PDB entry 5C2W | X-ray diffraction, 3.20 A resolution | chains A and E of the 6 polymer chains in the assembly

Chain A:
Protein: Hydrazine synthase alpha subunit
From: Candidatus Kuenenia stuttgartiensis
UniProt: Q1Q0T2 (Q1Q0T2_9BACT); residues 28-809 here = UniProt positions 28-809
Sequence (782 residues; numbered 28 to 809; the number before each row is that of its first residue):
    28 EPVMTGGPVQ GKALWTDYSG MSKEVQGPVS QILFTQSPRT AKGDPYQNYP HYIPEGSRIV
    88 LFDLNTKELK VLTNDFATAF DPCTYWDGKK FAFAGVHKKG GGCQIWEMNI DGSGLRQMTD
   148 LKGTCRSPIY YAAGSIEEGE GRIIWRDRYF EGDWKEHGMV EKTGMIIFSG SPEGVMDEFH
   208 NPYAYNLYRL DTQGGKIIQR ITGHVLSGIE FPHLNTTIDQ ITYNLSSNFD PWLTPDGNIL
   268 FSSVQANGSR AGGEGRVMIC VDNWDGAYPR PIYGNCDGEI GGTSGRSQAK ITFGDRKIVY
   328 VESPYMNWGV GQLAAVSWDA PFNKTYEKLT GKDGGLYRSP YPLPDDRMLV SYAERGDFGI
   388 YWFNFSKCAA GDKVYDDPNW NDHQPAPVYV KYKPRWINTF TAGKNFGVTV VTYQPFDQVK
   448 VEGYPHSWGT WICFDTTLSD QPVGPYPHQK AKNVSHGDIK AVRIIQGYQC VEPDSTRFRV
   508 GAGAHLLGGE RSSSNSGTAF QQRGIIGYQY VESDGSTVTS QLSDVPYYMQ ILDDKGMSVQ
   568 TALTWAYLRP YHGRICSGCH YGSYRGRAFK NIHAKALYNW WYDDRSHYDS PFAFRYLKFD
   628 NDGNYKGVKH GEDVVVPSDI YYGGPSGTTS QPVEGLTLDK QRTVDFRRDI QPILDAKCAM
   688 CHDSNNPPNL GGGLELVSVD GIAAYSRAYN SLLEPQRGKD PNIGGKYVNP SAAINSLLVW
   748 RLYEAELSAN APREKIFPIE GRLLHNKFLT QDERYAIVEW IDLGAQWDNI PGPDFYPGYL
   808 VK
Disordered / not traced: 176-177, 643-653, 809
UniProt features mapped onto this chain:
  - binding site (Zn(2+)): Cys303, His587
  - binding site (heme): Cys583, Cys586, Tyr591, Cys685, Cys688, His689, His772
Covalently attached groups: heme c (HEC) linked to Cys583, Cys586, Cys685
Ion coordination: Zn2+: Cys303, His587 (together with heme c); Ca2+ site 1: Phe385, Asp403, Asp404, Trp407, Asp409; heme c Fe site 1 near Tyr591 (its only coordinating residue here); heme c Fe site 2: His689, His772; Ca2+ site 2: Asp795, Ile797, Gly799, Asp801
Ligand contacts:
  - trimethyl glycine (BET), molecule 1: Gly83, Ser84, Arg85, Asn101, Phe103, Ala104, Lys125, Trp407
  - trimethyl glycine (BET), molecule 2: Tyr537, Tyr632, Gly634, Val635
  - trimethyl glycine (BET), molecule 3: Glu751, Ala752, Glu753, Phe764, Arg769
  - heme c (HEC), molecule 1: Arg277, Pro296, Pro298, Asn302, Cys303, Trp458, Ile459, Cys460, Thr463, His475, Met556, Ile558, Gln567, Thr568, Ala569, Leu570, Thr571, Arg581, Ile582, Gly585, His587, Tyr591, Arg592
  - heme c (HEC), molecule 2: Leu681, Lys684, Met687, Cys688, His689, Asn693, Pro694, Pro695, Leu697, Tyr734, Leu745, Arg748, Leu749, Arg760, Ile763, Pro765, Gly768, Arg769, Leu770, His772, Phe775, Leu776
  - xenon (XE), molecule 1: Val30, Met31, Thr32
  - xenon (XE), molecule 2: Tyr555, Met556, Ala569, Thr571, Ala573
What the authors report for this chain:
  - conformationally variable residues (side-chain flip): Met556

Chain E:
Protein: Hydrazine synthase beta subunit
From: Candidatus Kuenenia stuttgartiensis
UniProt: Q1Q0T4 (Q1Q0T4_9BACT); residue numbers follow UniProt; this construct covers 35-386
Sequence (352 residues; row label = number of the first residue in the row):
    35 GYIQGTHVKT DLPGPFHITM SPDGSTLFIS NQSGHSVTFV DARTQKVTGE VAVRVQPEAS
    95 AVTPDGAFLY VCNAESDSVS VVDIQRKQEI KEIKVGDWPS GIKISPDGKT AYVACSGCMW
   155 NAIDVIDTGR MEKVRSIYTS DYGPRMVEIS PDGKTLVAIL DTVGSINRSV DFIDIASGRV
   215 VENRVIHESS NLRDVVYTPD GKYIAVTHQT PKNWLPVCEA ENGQVFTNNV TIIETKAGGK
   275 VARLPLDDLN NYDGNPYGMA MDPKGKYLYI GVRGMHRVTI LDMDKVLGLV RSSTQEELDY
   335 LRDDLGLVRD YLVARVPTGL GPSSVCLSPD GKFCYAANYF SNNVTVIRTA VD
Ion coordination: Ca2+: Asp111, Asp131; Mg2+ near Glu253 (its only coordinating residue here)
Ligand contacts:
  - trimethyl glycine (BET): His221, Glu222, Arg277, Asp333, Arg336
  - xenon (XE): Arg311, Arg349, Val350, Pro351

How chain A and chain E interact:
Residue-residue contacts (5; chain A residue first):
  Ser691(A) - Arg325(E)  hydrogen bond
  Pro694(A) - Arg325(E)
  Arg724(A) - Glu331(E)  salt bridge
  Arg724(A) - Tyr334(E)
  Lys762(A) - Glu330(E)  salt bridge
Other interface residues (no listed pair), chain A (6 interface residues in all): Asn692, Lys733
Other interface residues (no listed pair), chain E (7 interface residues in all): Tyr237, Ser326, Leu335

In short:
6 residues of chain A and 7 residues of chain E are in contact, with 1 hydrogen bond and 2 salt bridges. Polar
pairs include Arg724(A)-Glu331(E), Lys762(A)-Glu330(E) and Ser691(A)-Arg325(E). Chain A binds xenon and 3
copies of trimethyl glycine. Chain E binds xenon and trimethyl glycine. From the paper: conformational
variability at Met556(A).
Here chain A is Hydrazine synthase alpha subunit and chain E is Hydrazine synthase beta subunit, both from
Candidatus Kuenenia stuttgartiensis. Entry 5C2W (Kuenenia stuttgartiensis Hydrazine Synthase Pressurized with
20 bar Xenon) was determined by X-ray diffraction together with 5C2V from the same study.
